PDB entry 8RPH | X-ray diffraction, 2.96 A resolution | chains A and B

== Chain A (and B) ==
Name: Thiamine pyrophosphate-binding protein
Organism: Janthinobacterium sp. HH01
Notes: EC 2.2.1.6; chain B of this document is another copy of the same molecule, construct and numbering; everything in this record applies to it too
Sequence (619 residues; row label = number of the first residue in the row; numbering starts at 0):
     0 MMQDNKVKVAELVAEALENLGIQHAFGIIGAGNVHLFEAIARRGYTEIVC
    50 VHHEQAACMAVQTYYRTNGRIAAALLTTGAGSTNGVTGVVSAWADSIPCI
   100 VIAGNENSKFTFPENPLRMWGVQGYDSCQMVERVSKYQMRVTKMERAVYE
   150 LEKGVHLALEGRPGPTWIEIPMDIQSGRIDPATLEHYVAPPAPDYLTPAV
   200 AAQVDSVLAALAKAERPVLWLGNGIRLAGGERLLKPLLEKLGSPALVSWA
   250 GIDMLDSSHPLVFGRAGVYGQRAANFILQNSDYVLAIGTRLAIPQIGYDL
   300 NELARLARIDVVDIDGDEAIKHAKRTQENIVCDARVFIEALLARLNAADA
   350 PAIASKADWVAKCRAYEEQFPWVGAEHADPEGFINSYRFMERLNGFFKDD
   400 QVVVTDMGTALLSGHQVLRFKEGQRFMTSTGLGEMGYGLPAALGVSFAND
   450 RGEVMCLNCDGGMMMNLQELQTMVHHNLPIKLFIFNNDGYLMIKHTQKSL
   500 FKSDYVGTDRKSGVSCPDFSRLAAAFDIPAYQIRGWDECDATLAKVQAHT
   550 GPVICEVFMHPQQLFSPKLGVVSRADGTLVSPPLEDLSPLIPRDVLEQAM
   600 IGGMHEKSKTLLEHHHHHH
Disordered / not traced: 0-2, 574-576, 611-618 (chain B: 0-2, 571-579, 611-618)
Metal / ion sites: Mg2+: Asp459, Asn486, Gly488 (together with Ketobutyryl-thiamine diphosphate)
Residues lining bound ligands:
  - Ketobutyryl-thiamine diphosphate (A1H2A; (2S)-2-[3-[(4-azanyl-2-methyl-pyrimidin-5-yl)methyl]-4-methyl-5-[2-[oxidanyl(phosphonooxy)phosphoryl]oxyethyl]-1,3-thiazol-2-yl]-2-oxidanyl-butanoic acid): Gly407, Thr408, Gly432, Glu433, Met434, Cys458, Asp459, Gly460, Gly461, Met464, Asn486, Gly488, Tyr489, Leu490, Met491, Ile492, Phe564
  - Ketobutyryl-thiamine diphosphate: Ile27, Ile28, Gly29, Ala30, Glu53, Thr76, Ala79, Gly80, Asn83, Gln122
  - FAD (flavin-adenine dinucleotide): Ala93, Asp94, Ser95, Gly160, Arg161, Pro162, Gly221, Asn222, Gly223, Leu226, Ala227, Ser247, Trp248, Ala249, Gly250, Ala265, Gly266, Val267, Tyr268, Gly269, Gly287, Thr288, Arg289, Ala291, Pro293, Gln294, Asp312, Ile313, Asp314, Glu317, Cys331, Asp332, Ala333, Leu410, Leu411, Thr429, Gly430, Met491

== How chain A and chain B interact ==
Pairs across the interface (147; chain A residue first):
  Lys7(A) - Phe500(B)
  Ile27(A) - Met464(B)  hydrophobic
  Ile28(A) - Tyr489(B)  hydrophobic
  Ile28(A) - Ile492(B)  hydrophobic
  Ile28(A) - Gln496(B)
  Ile28(A) - Val505(B)
  Ile28(A) - Gly506(B)
  Ile28(A) - Thr507(B)
  Val33(A) - Gln496(B)
  Val33(A) - Leu499(B)  hydrophobic
  Val33(A) - Phe500(B)  hydrophobic
  His34(A) - Leu499(B)
  His34(A) - Phe500(B)
  Phe36(A) - Val505(B)
  Glu37(A) - Phe500(B)
  Glu37(A) - Ser502(B)  hydrogen bond
  Glu37(A) - Val505(B)
  Ala40(A) - Val505(B)  hydrophobic
  Cys49(A) - Gly506(B)
  Cys49(A) - Gly512(B)
  Cys49(A) - Val513(B)  hydrophobic
  His51(A) - Met463(B)
  His51(A) - Met464(B)
  His51(A) - Ser514(B)  hydrogen bond (side chain-backbone)
  His52(A) - Gln54(B)  hydrogen bond
  His52(A) - Met464(B)
  Gln54(A) - His52(B)  hydrogen bond
  Gln54(A) - Asn83(B)  hydrogen bond
  Gly78(A) - Leu431(B)
  Ala79(A) - Leu431(B)
  Ala79(A) - Glu433(B)
  Thr82(A) - Thr86(B)  hydrogen bond
  Asn83(A) - Gln54(B)  hydrogen bond
  Asn83(A) - Thr86(B)  hydrogen bond
  Val85(A) - Met129(B)  hydrophobic
  Thr86(A) - Thr82(B)  hydrogen bond
  Thr86(A) - Asn83(B)  hydrogen bond
  Val89(A) - Met118(B)  hydrophobic
  Trp92(A) - Arg117(B)  hydrogen bond (side chain-backbone)
  Trp92(A) - Met118(B)
  Ala93(A) - Met118(B)  hydrophobic
  Ser95(A) - Arg117(B)
  Phe109(A) - Ile292(B)  hydrophobic
  Pro112(A) - Arg132(B)
  Pro115(A) - Asp316(B)
  Leu116(A) - Asp316(B)
  Leu116(A) - Glu317(B)
  Leu116(A) - Lys320(B)
  Arg117(A) - Trp92(B)  hydrogen bond (backbone-side chain)
  Arg117(A) - Ser95(B)
  Arg117(A) - Lys135(B)
  Arg117(A) - Arg161(B)  hydrogen bond (side chain-backbone)
  Arg117(A) - Pro162(B)  hydrogen bond (side chain-backbone)
  Met118(A) - Val89(B)  hydrophobic
  Met118(A) - Trp92(B)
  Met118(A) - Ala93(B)  hydrophobic
  Met118(A) - Leu431(B)  hydrophobic
  Gly120(A) - Ile292(B)
  Val121(A) - Ile292(B)  hydrophobic
  Val121(A) - Gly430(B)
  Gln122(A) - Gly430(B)
  Gln122(A) - Leu431(B)
  Gln128(A) - Gln128(B)  hydrogen bond (side chain-backbone)
  Gln128(A) - Arg132(B)
  Met129(A) - Val85(B)  hydrophobic
  Met129(A) - Met129(B)
  Glu131(A) - Gln128(B)
  Arg132(A) - Pro112(B)
  Arg132(A) - Gln128(B)
  Val133(A) - Met129(B)  hydrophobic
  Lys135(A) - Arg117(B)
  Arg161(A) - Arg117(B)  hydrogen bond (backbone-side chain)
  Pro162(A) - Arg117(B)  hydrogen bond (backbone-side chain)
  Ile292(A) - Phe109(B)  hydrophobic
  Ile292(A) - Gly120(B)
  Asp316(A) - Pro115(B)
  Asp316(A) - Leu116(B)
  Glu317(A) - Leu116(B)
  Lys320(A) - Leu116(B)
  Gly430(A) - Val121(B)
  Gly430(A) - Gln122(B)
  Leu431(A) - Gly78(B)
  Leu431(A) - Ala79(B)
  Leu431(A) - Met118(B)  hydrophobic
  Leu431(A) - Gln122(B)
  Glu433(A) - Ala79(B)
  Met463(A) - His51(B)
  Met463(A) - Gln467(B)
  Met463(A) - Gln470(B)
  Met464(A) - Ile27(B)  hydrophobic
  Met464(A) - His51(B)
  Met464(A) - His52(B)
  Met464(A) - Gln467(B)
  Gln467(A) - Met463(B)
  Gln470(A) - Met463(B)
  Gln470(A) - Ser514(B)  hydrogen bond
  Gln470(A) - Cys515(B)
  Gln470(A) - Pro516(B)
  His474(A) - Arg509(B)
  His474(A) - Gly512(B)
  His474(A) - Val513(B)
  His474(A) - Ser514(B)  hydrogen bond
  Tyr489(A) - Ile27(B)
  Tyr489(A) - Ile28(B)  hydrophobic
  Tyr489(A) - Val50(B)
  Ile492(A) - Ile28(B)  hydrophobic
  Ile492(A) - Gly29(B)
  Gln496(A) - Ile28(B)
  Gln496(A) - Val33(B)
  Leu499(A) - Val33(B)  hydrophobic
  Leu499(A) - His34(B)
  Phe500(A) - Lys7(B)
  Phe500(A) - Val33(B)
  Phe500(A) - His34(B)
  Phe500(A) - Glu37(B)
  Ser502(A) - Glu37(B)  hydrogen bond
  Ser502(A) - Arg41(B)  hydrogen bond
  Asp503(A) - Arg41(B)  hydrogen bond (backbone-side chain)
  Val505(A) - Ile28(B)
  Val505(A) - Phe36(B)
  Val505(A) - Glu37(B)
  Val505(A) - Ala40(B)  hydrophobic
  Val505(A) - Arg41(B)
  Gly506(A) - Ile28(B)
  Gly506(A) - Cys49(B)
  Arg509(A) - His474(B)
  Gly512(A) - Cys49(B)
  Gly512(A) - His474(B)
  Val513(A) - Cys49(B)  hydrophobic
  Ser514(A) - His51(B)  hydrogen bond (backbone-side chain)
  Ser514(A) - Gln470(B)  hydrogen bond
  Ser514(A) - His474(B)  hydrogen bond
  Cys515(A) - Gln470(B)
  Pro516(A) - Gln470(B)
  Pro516(A) - Phe525(B)  hydrophobic
  Arg520(A) - Ala523(B)  hydrogen bond (side chain-backbone)
  Arg520(A) - Ala524(B)
  Arg520(A) - Asp526(B)  salt bridge
  Leu521(A) - Leu521(B)  hydrophobic
  Leu521(A) - Ala524(B)  hydrophobic
  Leu521(A) - Phe525(B)  hydrophobic
  Ala523(A) - Arg520(B)  hydrogen bond (backbone-side chain)
  Ala524(A) - Arg520(B)
  Ala524(A) - Leu521(B)  hydrophobic
  Phe525(A) - Pro516(B)  hydrophobic
  Phe525(A) - Leu521(B)  hydrophobic
  Asp526(A) - Arg520(B)  salt bridge
Interface residues without a listed pair, chain A (83 interface residues in all): Gly29, Ala30, Val50, Glu53, Gly163, Pro293, Gly432, Leu466, Thr495, Thr507, Ser511
Interface residues without a listed pair, chain B (83 interface residues in all): Ala30, Glu53, Glu131, Val133, Gly163, Pro293, Gly432, Leu466, His475, Asp503

== Overview ==
The chain A/chain B interface involves 83 residues from each chain, with 27 hydrogen bonds and 2 salt bridges.
Among the polar pairs are Arg520(A)-Asp526(B), Glu37(A)-Ser502(B) and His51(A)-Ser514(B). Bound to chain A:
flavin-adenine dinucleotide and Ketobutyryl-thiamine diphosphate. Asp459(A), Asn486(A) and Gly488(A) form the
Mg2+ site.
Both chains are Thiamine pyrophosphate-binding protein (Janthinobacterium sp. HH01). Entry 8RPH (JanthE from
Janthinobacterium sp. HH01,ketobutyryl-ThDP) was determined by X-ray diffraction together with 8RPI and 8RPJ
from the same study.
